6PJ8 - chains A and B; structure by X-ray diffraction, 2.40 A resolution.

# Chain A
Molecule: Rhomboid protease GlpG
Organism: Escherichia coli
Notes: EC 3.4.21.105
UniProtKB: A0A0J2E248 (A0A0J2E248_ECOLX); numbering as in UniProt (aligned over 87-276)
Sequence (211 residues; numbered 66 to 276; the number before each row is that of its first residue):
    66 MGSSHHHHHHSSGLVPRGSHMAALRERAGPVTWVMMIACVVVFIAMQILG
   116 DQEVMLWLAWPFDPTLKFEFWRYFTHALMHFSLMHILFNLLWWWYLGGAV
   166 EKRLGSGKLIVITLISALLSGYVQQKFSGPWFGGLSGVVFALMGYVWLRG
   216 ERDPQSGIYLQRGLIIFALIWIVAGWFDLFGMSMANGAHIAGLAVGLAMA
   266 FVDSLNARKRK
Unresolved in the structure: 66-91, 273-276
Sequence notes: initiating methionine (66); expression tag (67-86); engineered mutation Phe205 (Tyr in A0A0J2E248)
Reported in the primary citation:
  - catalytic residues: His150, Asn154, Ser201, His254
  - binding site for Peptide aldehyde inhibitor (chain B): His150, Asn154, Ser201
  - conformationally variable residues (side-chain flip): His150
  - contacts within the chain: Ser201-His254 (hydrogen bond)

# Chain B
Molecule: Peptide aldehyde inhibitor
Sequence (5 residues; numbered 496 to 500; the number before each row is that of its first residue):
   496 AVRMA

# Chain A / chain B interface
Residue-residue contacts (30):
  Met120(A) - Val497(B)  hydrophobic
  Phe146(A) - Val497(B)  hydrophobic
  Phe146(A) - Arg498(B)
  His150(A) - Met499(B)
  His150(A) - Ala500(B)  hydrogen bond (side chain-backbone)
  Asn154(A) - Ala500(B)  hydrogen bond (side chain-backbone)
  Gln189(A) - Arg498(B)
  Ser193(A) - Arg498(B)  hydrogen bond
  Trp196(A) - Val497(B)
  Trp196(A) - Arg498(B)  hydrogen bond (backbone-backbone)
  Phe197(A) - Val497(B)
  Phe197(A) - Arg498(B)
  Gly198(A) - Arg498(B)  hydrogen bond (backbone-backbone)
  Gly198(A) - Met499(B)
  Gly198(A) - Ala500(B)  hydrogen bond (backbone-backbone)
  Gly199(A) - Ala500(B)
  Ser201(A) - Ala500(B)  hydrogen bond (side chain-backbone)
  Asp243(A) - Arg498(B)  salt bridge
  Met247(A) - Met499(B)  hydrophobic
  Ser248(A) - Val497(B)  hydrogen bond (side chain-backbone)
  Ser248(A) - Arg498(B)
  Ser248(A) - Met499(B)  hydrogen bond (backbone-backbone)
  Met249(A) - Arg498(B)  hydrogen bond (backbone-side chain)
  Met249(A) - Met499(B)
  Ala250(A) - Arg498(B)
  Ala250(A) - Met499(B)  hydrogen bond (backbone-backbone)
  Ala250(A) - Ala500(B)  hydrophobic
  Ala253(A) - Ala500(B)  hydrophobic
  His254(A) - Met499(B)
  His254(A) - Ala500(B)
Other interface residues (no listed pair), chain A (21 interface residues in all): Leu200, Gly202, Asn251

# In short
Chain A and chain B form an interface of 21 and 4 residues respectively; the contacts include 11 hydrogen
bonds and 1 salt bridge. Among the polar pairs are Asp243(A)-Arg498(B), His150(A)-Ala500(B) and
Asn154(A)-Ala500(B). From the paper: catalytic residues His150(A), Asn154(A) and Ser201(A) among others; a
binding site for Peptide aldehyde inhibitor (chain B) at His150(A), Asn154(A) and Ser201(A).
Here chain A is Rhomboid protease GlpG (Escherichia coli) and chain B is Peptide aldehyde inhibitor. Entry
6PJ8 (Time-resolved structural snapshot of proteolysis by GlpG inside the membrane) was determined by X-ray
diffraction together with 6PJ5, 6PJ7, 6PJ9, 6PJP, 6PJR and 6PJU from the same study.
